6LSN - chains B and F of the 6 polymer chains in the assembly; structure by X-ray diffraction, 2.44 A resolution.

# Chain B
Protein: Tubulin beta chain
Source organism: Sus scrofa
UniProtKB: A0A287AGU7 (A0A287AGU7_PIG); the author numbering skips numbers that UniProt does not, so the offset changes along the chain: 1-42 = UniProt 1-42; 45-360 = UniProt 43-358; 369-455 = UniProt 359-445
Sequence (445 residues; row label = number of the first residue in the row; note: 10 numbers in that range are skipped by the numbering (no residue carries them; nothing is unmodelled there)):
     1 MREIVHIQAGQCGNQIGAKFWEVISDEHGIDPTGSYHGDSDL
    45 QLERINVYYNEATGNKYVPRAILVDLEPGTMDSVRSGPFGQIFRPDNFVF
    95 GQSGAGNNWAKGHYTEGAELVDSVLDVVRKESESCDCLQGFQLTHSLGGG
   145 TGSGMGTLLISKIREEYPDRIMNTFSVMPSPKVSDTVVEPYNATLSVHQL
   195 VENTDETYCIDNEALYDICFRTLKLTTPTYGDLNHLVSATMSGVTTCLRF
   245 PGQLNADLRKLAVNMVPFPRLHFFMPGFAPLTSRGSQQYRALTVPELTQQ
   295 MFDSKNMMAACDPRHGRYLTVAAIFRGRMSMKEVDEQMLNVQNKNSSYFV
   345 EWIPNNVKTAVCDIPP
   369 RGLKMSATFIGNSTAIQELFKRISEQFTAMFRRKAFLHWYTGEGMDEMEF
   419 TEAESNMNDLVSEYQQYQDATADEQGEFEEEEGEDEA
Unresolved in the structure: 1, 279-281, 439-455
Bound ions: Mg2+: Gln11 (together with GDP); Ca2+ near Glu113 (its only coordinating residue here)
Ligand contacts:
  - ERR (2-(1-methylindol-5-yl)-7-(3,4,5-trimethoxyphenyl)pyrazolo[1,5-a]pyrimidine): Val238, Cys241, Leu242, Leu248, Asn249, Ala250, Asp251, Leu252, Lys254, Leu255, Asn258, Met259, Thr314, Val315, Ala316, Ile318, Asn349, Asn350, Val351, Lys352, Ala354, Ile378
  - GDP (guanosine-5'-diphosphate): Gly10, Gln11, Cys12, Gln15, Ile16, Asn101, Ser140, Gly142, Gly143, Gly144, Thr145, Gly146, Ser147, Val171, Pro173, Val177, Asp179, Glu183, Asn206, Leu209, Tyr224, Leu227, Asn228

# Chain F
Protein: Tubulin tyrosine ligase
Source organism: Gallus gallus
UniProtKB: E1BQ43 (E1BQ43_CHICK); residue numbers follow UniProt; this construct covers 1-378
Sequence (384 residues; numbered 1 to 384; the number before each row is that of its first residue):
     1 MYTFVVRDENSSVYAEVSRLLLATGQWKRLRKDNPRFNLMLGERNRLPFG
    51 RLGHEPGLVQLVNYYRGADKLCRKASLVKLIKTSPELSESCTWFPESYVI
   101 YPTNLKTPVAPAQNGIRHLINNTRTDEREVFLAAYNRRREGREGNVWIAK
   151 SSAGAKGEGILISSEASELLDFIDEQGQVHVIQKYLEKPLLLEPGHRKFD
   201 IRSWVLVDHLYNIYLYREGVLRTSSEPYNSANFQDKTCHLTNHCIQKEYS
   251 KNYGRYEEGNEMFFEEFNQYLMDALNTTLENSILLQIKHIIRSCLMCIEP
   301 AISTKHLHYQSFQLFGFDFMVDEELKVWLIEVNGAPACAQKLYAELCQGI
   351 VDVAISSVFPLADTGQKTSQPTSIFIKLHHHHHH
Unresolved in the structure: 107-124, 153-157, 362-371
Differences from the reference sequence: expression tag (379-384)
Ligand contacts: AMP-PCP (ACP; phosphomethylphosphonic acid adenylate ester): Lys74, Ile148, Lys150, Gln183, Lys184, Tyr185, Leu186, Lys198, Asp200, Arg202, Arg222, His239, Leu240, Thr241, Asn242, Asp318, Met320, Ile330, Glu331, Asn333

# Interface between chain B and chain F
Pairs across the interface (10; chain B residue first):
  Leu333(B) - Pro56(F)
  Gln336(B) - Arg36(F)  hydrogen bond
  Asn337(B) - Arg36(F)  hydrogen bond
  Asn337(B) - Pro56(F)
  Asn337(B) - Gly57(F)  hydrogen bond (side chain-backbone)
  Asn337(B) - Leu58(F)
  Ser340(B) - Leu30(F)
  Ser340(B) - Asn34(F)  hydrogen bond
  Ser340(B) - Arg36(F)
  Asn349(B) - Arg36(F)
Also at the interface, not in a pair above, chain F (8 interface residues in all): Thr3, Glu55

# In short
5 residues of chain B and 8 residues of chain F are in contact, with 4 hydrogen bonds. Polar pairs include
Gln336(B)-Arg36(F), Asn337(B)-Arg36(F) and Asn337(B)-Gly57(F). Chain B binds GDP and compound ERR. Ligands of
chain F: AMP-PCP.
Here chain B is Tubulin beta chain (Sus scrofa) and chain F is Tubulin tyrosine ligase (Gallus gallus). Entry
6LSN (Crystal structure of tubulin-inhibitor complex) was determined by X-ray diffraction.
